Entry 5A2L (X-ray diffraction, 1.79 A resolution); this record covers chains H and P.

Chain H:
Molecule: Scfv-SM3
From: Mus musculus
Reference sequence: chimeric construct of P01801, P01727: residues 6-113 from P01801 (HVM32_MOUSE) positions 6-115 (offset varies); residues 1003-1107 from P01727 positions 20-128 (offset varies)
Amino-acid sequence (244 residues; row label = number of the first residue in the row; note: 873 numbers in that range are skipped by the numbering (no residue carries them; nothing is unmodelled there); a row labelled like 52A-52C holds insertion residues (52A, then the next letters in order)):
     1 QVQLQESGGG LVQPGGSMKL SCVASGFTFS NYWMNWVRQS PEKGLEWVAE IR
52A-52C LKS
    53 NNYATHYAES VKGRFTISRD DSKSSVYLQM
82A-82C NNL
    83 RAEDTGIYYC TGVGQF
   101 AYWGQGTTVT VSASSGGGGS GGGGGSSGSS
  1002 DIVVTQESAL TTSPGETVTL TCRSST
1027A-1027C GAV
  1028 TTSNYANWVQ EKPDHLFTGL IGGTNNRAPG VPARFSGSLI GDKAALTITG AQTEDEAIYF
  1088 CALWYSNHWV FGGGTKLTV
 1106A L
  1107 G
Not modelled in the structure: 1, 113-130
Sequence notes: cloning artifact (1-5); insertion (94, 97); conflict Val-95 (Thr100 in P01801), Thr-108 (Leu110 in P01801), Asp-1002 (Gln20 in P01727), Ile-1003 (Ala21 in P01727), Ala-1078 (Thr98 in P01727), Ile-1085 (Met106 in P01727); linker (114-130)
Disulfide bonds: Cys-22/Cys-92, Cys-1023/Cys-1088

Chain P:
Molecule: Modified antigen tn
Amino-acid sequence (6 residues; each row starts with the number of its first residue):
     1 APDCRP
Covalent attachments: 2-acetamido-2-deoxy-alpha-D-galactopyranose (A2G) linked to Cys-4
Reported in the primary citation:
  - conformationally variable residues (side-chain flip): Arg-5

Interface between chain H and chain P:
Residue-residue contacts - 18 pairs, chain H then chain P:
  Asn-31(H) with Arg-5(P), hydrogen bond (backbone-side chain)
  Tyr-32(H) with Asp-3(P); Arg-5(P); Pro-6(P)
  Trp-33(H) with Ala-1(P); Pro-2(P); Asp-3(P), hydrogen bond (backbone-side chain)
  Leu-52A(H) with Arg-5(P)
  Val-95(H) with Pro-6(P)
  Gly-96(H) with Arg-5(P)
  Gln-97(H) with Asp-3(P), hydrogen bond (side chain-backbone); Cys-4(P)
  Tyr-1032(H) with Ala-1(P), hydrogen bond (side chain-backbone); Pro-2(P); Cys-4(P), hydrophobic
  Trp-1091(H) with Ala-1(P); Pro-2(P)
  Trp-1096(H) with Pro-2(P), hydrophobic

Overview:
The interface between chain H and chain P involves 10 residues on one side and 6 on the other; the contacts
include 4 hydrogen bonds. Polar pairs include Asn-31(H)/Arg-5(P), Trp-33(H)/Asp-3(P) and Gln-97(H)/Asp-3(P).
Covalently linked 2-acetamido-2-deoxy-alpha-D-galactopyranose: at Cys-4(P). The paper reports conformational
variability at Arg-5(P).
Chain H is Scfv-SM3 (Mus musculus) and chain P is Modified antigen tn; the structure, Crystal structure of
scFv-SM3 in complex with APD-CGalNAc-RP, was determined by X-ray diffraction together with 5A2I, 5A2J and 5A2K
from the same study.
